Entry 1KJG (X-ray diffraction, 2.00 A resolution); this record covers chains A and B of the 3 polymer chains in the assembly.

Chain A (and B):
Protein: Pol polyprotein
From: Human immunodeficiency virus 1
Notes: EC 3.4.23.16; fragment: hiv-1 protease, residues 57-155; chain B of this document is another copy of the same molecule, construct and numbering; everything in this record applies to it too
UniProtKB: P03369 (POL_HV1A2); residues 1-99 here correspond to UniProt positions 57-155 (UniProt number = residue number + 56)
Sequence (99 residues; row label = number of the first residue in the row):
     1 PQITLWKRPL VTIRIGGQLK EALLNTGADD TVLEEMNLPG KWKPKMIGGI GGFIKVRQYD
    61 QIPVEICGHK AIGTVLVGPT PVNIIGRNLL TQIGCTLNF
Differences from the reference sequence: engineered mutation Lys-7 (Gln63 in P03369), Asn-25 (Asp81 in P03369)

How chain A and chain B interact:
Contacting residue pairs (95):
  Pro-1(A) / Leu-97(B)
  Pro-1(A) / Asn-98(B)
  Pro-1(A) / Phe-99(B)  hydrogen bond (backbone-backbone)
  Gln-2(A) / Thr-96(B)
  Gln-2(A) / Leu-97(B)
  Gln-2(A) / Asn-98(B)  hydrogen bond
  Ile-3(A) / Thr-96(B)
  Ile-3(A) / Leu-97(B)  hydrogen bond (backbone-backbone)
  Ile-3(A) / Phe-99(B)  hydrophobic
  Leu-5(A) / Thr-26(B)
  Leu-5(A) / Arg-87(B)  hydrogen bond (backbone-side chain)
  Leu-5(A) / Leu-90(B)  hydrophobic
  Leu-5(A) / Thr-91(B)
  Leu-5(A) / Cys-95(B)
  Trp-6(A) / Arg-87(B)  hydrogen bond (backbone-side chain)
  Trp-6(A) / Thr-91(B)
  Lys-7(A) / Arg-87(B)
  Arg-8(A) / Asp-29(B)  salt bridge
  Arg-8(A) / Arg-87(B)
  Pro-9(A) / Thr-26(B)
  Pro-9(A) / Arg-87(B)
  Leu-24(A) / Thr-26(B)  hydrogen bond (backbone-side chain)
  Leu-24(A) / Leu-97(B)  hydrophobic
  Asn-25(A) / Asn-25(B)  hydrogen bond
  Asn-25(A) / Thr-26(B)
  Asn-25(A) / Gly-27(B)
  Thr-26(A) / Leu-5(B)
  Thr-26(A) / Pro-9(B)
  Thr-26(A) / Leu-24(B)  hydrogen bond (side chain-backbone)
  Thr-26(A) / Asn-25(B)
  Thr-26(A) / Thr-26(B)  hydrogen bond (side chain-backbone)
  Thr-26(A) / Leu-97(B)
  Gly-27(A) / Leu-23(B)
  Gly-27(A) / Asn-25(B)
  Asp-29(A) / Arg-8(B)  salt bridge
  Gly-49(A) / Ile-50(B)
  Ile-50(A) / Gly-49(B)
  Ile-50(A) / Ile-50(B)  hydrogen bond (backbone-backbone)
  Ile-50(A) / Gly-51(B)  hydrogen bond (backbone-backbone)
  Ile-50(A) / Gly-52(B)
  Ile-50(A) / Ile-54(B)
  Ile-50(A) / Ile-84(B)  hydrophobic
  Gly-51(A) / Ile-50(B)  hydrogen bond (backbone-backbone)
  Gly-51(A) / Gly-51(B)
  Gly-51(A) / Gly-52(B)
  Gly-51(A) / Ile-54(B)
  Gly-52(A) / Ile-50(B)
  Gly-52(A) / Gly-51(B)
  Ile-54(A) / Ile-50(B)  hydrophobic
  Ile-54(A) / Gly-51(B)
  Cys-67(A) / Phe-99(B)  hydrophobic
  His-69(A) / Phe-99(B)
  Thr-80(A) / Ile-50(B)
  Pro-81(A) / Gly-49(B)
  Pro-81(A) / Ile-50(B)
  Arg-87(A) / Leu-5(B)  hydrogen bond (side chain-backbone)
  Arg-87(A) / Trp-6(B)  hydrogen bond (side chain-backbone)
  Arg-87(A) / Lys-7(B)
  Arg-87(A) / Arg-8(B)
  Arg-87(A) / Pro-9(B)
  Leu-90(A) / Leu-5(B)  hydrophobic
  Thr-91(A) / Leu-5(B)
  Thr-91(A) / Trp-6(B)
  Ile-93(A) / Phe-99(B)
  Gly-94(A) / Asn-98(B)
  Gly-94(A) / Phe-99(B)
  Cys-95(A) / Leu-5(B)
  Cys-95(A) / Leu-97(B)  hydrophobic
  Cys-95(A) / Asn-98(B)
  Cys-95(A) / Phe-99(B)  hydrophobic
  Thr-96(A) / Gln-2(B)  hydrogen bond
  Thr-96(A) / Ile-3(B)
  Thr-96(A) / Thr-96(B)
  Thr-96(A) / Leu-97(B)
  Thr-96(A) / Asn-98(B)  hydrogen bond (backbone-backbone)
  Leu-97(A) / Pro-1(B)
  Leu-97(A) / Gln-2(B)
  Leu-97(A) / Ile-3(B)  hydrogen bond (backbone-backbone)
  Leu-97(A) / Leu-24(B)  hydrophobic
  Leu-97(A) / Thr-26(B)
  Leu-97(A) / Cys-95(B)  hydrophobic
  Leu-97(A) / Thr-96(B)
  Leu-97(A) / Leu-97(B)  hydrophobic
  Asn-98(A) / Pro-1(B)
  Asn-98(A) / Gln-2(B)
  Asn-98(A) / Gly-94(B)
  Asn-98(A) / Cys-95(B)
  Asn-98(A) / Thr-96(B)  hydrogen bond (backbone-backbone)
  Asn-98(A) / Asn-98(B)  hydrogen bond
  Phe-99(A) / Pro-1(B)  hydrogen bond (backbone-backbone)
  Phe-99(A) / Ile-3(B)  hydrophobic
  Phe-99(A) / His-69(B)
  Phe-99(A) / Ile-93(B)
  Phe-99(A) / Gly-94(B)
  Phe-99(A) / Cys-95(B)  hydrophobic
Also at the interface, not in a pair above, chain A (37 interface residues in all): Thr-4, Leu-23, Phe-53, Ile-66, Ile-84
Also at the interface, not in a pair above, chain B (37 interface residues in all): Thr-4, Ile-47, Gly-48, Phe-53, Cys-67, Thr-80

In short:
The chain A/chain B interface involves 37 residues from each chain; the contacts include 20 hydrogen bonds and
2 salt bridges. Polar pairs include Arg-8(A)/Asp-29(B), Gln-2(A)/Asn-98(B) and Leu-5(A)/Arg-87(B).
Both chains are Pol polyprotein (Human immunodeficiency virus 1). Entry 1KJG (Substrate shape determines
specificity of recognition recognition for HIV-1 protease: analysis of crystal structures of six ...) was
determined by X-ray diffraction (same publication as 1KJ4, 1KJ7, 1KJF and 1KJH).
